PDB entry 9JA1 | electron microscopy, 2.98 A resolution | chains B and J of the 14 polymer chains in the assembly

# Chain B
Protein: DNA-directed RNA polymerase II subunit RPB2
Organism: Saccharomyces cerevisiae
Notes: EC 2.7.7.6
UniProtKB: P08518 (RPB2_YEAST); residue numbers follow UniProt; this construct covers 1-1224
Chain sequence (1224 residues; each row starts with the number of its first residue):
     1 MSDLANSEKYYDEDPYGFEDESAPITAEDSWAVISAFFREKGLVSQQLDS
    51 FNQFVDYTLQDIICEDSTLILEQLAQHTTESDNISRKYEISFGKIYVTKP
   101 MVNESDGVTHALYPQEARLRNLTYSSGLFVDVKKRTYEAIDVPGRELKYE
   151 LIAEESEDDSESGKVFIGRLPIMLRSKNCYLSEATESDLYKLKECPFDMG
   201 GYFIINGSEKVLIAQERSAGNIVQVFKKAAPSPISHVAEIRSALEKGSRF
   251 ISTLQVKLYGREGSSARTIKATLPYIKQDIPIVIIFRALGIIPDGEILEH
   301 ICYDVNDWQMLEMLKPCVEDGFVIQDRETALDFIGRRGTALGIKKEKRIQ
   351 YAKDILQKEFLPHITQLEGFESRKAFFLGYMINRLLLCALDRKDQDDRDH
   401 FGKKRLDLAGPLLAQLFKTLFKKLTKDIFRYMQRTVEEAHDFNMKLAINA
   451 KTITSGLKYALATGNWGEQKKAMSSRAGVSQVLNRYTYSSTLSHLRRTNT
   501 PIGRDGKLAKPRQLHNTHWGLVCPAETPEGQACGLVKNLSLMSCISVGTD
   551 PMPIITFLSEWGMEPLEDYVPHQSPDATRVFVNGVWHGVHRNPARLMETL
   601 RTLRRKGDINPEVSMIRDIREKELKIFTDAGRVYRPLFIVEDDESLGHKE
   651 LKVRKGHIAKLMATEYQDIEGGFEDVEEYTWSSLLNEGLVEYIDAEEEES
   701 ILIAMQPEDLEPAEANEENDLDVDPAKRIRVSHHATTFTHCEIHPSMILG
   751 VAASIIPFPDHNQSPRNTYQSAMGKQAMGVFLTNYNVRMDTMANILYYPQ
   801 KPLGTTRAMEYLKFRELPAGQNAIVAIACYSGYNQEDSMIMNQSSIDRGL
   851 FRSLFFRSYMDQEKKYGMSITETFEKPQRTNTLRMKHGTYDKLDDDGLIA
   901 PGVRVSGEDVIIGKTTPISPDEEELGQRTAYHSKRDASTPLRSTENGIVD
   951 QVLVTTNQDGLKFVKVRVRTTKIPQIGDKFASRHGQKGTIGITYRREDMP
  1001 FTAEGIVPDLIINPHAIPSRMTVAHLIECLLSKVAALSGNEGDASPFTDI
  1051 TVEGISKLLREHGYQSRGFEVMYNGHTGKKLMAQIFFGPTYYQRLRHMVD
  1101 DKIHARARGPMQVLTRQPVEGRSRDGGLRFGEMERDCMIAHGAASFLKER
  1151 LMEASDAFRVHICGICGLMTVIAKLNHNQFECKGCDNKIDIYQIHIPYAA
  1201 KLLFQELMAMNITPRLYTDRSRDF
Not modelled in the structure: 1-19, 71-89, 133-163, 336-344, 438-445, 503-508, 669-677, 713-721, 920-932, 1224
Bound ions: Zn2+: Cys1163, Cys1166, Cys1182, Cys1185
Small-molecule neighbours: ATP (adenosine-5'-triphosphate): Arg766, Tyr769, Lys987, Arg1020

# Chain J
Protein: DNA-directed RNA polymerases I, II, and III subunit RPABC5
Organism: Saccharomyces cerevisiae
UniProtKB: P22139 (RPAB5_YEAST); residue numbers follow UniProt; this construct covers 1-70
Chain sequence (70 residues; numbered 1 to 70; the number before each row is that of its first residue):
     1 MIVPVRCFSCGKVVGDKWESYLNLLQEDELDEGTALSRLGLKRYCCRRMI
    51 LTHVDLIEKFLRYNPLEKRD
Not modelled in the structure: 66-70
Bound ions: Zn2+: Cys7, Cys10, Cys45, Cys46
Curated features (UniProtKB/Swiss-Prot):
  - binding site (Zn(2+)): Cys7, Cys10, Cys45, Cys46
  - cross-link: Lys59 (Glycyl lysine isopeptide (Lys-Gly) (interchain with G-Cter in ubiquitin))

# Interface between chain B and chain J
Residue-residue contacts (68):
  Glu186(B) - Arg62(J)  salt bridge
  Tyr190(B) - Lys59(J)
  Tyr190(B) - Arg62(J)
  Tyr190(B) - Tyr63(J)
  Lys193(B) - Tyr63(J)
  Lys193(B) - Asn64(J)
  Lys193(B) - Pro65(J)
  Glu194(B) - Tyr63(J)
  Cys195(B) - Tyr63(J)
  Phe197(B) - Lys59(J)
  Val780(B) - Leu56(J)  hydrophobic
  Thr783(B) - Lys59(J)
  Thr783(B) - Phe60(J)
  Thr783(B) - Tyr63(J)
  Asn784(B) - Tyr63(J)
  Tyr785(B) - Met1(J)
  Tyr785(B) - Phe60(J)  hydrophobic
  Ile795(B) - Met1(J)  hydrophobic
  Leu796(B) - Met1(J)
  Tyr797(B) - Met1(J)  hydrogen bond (backbone-backbone)
  Tyr798(B) - Met1(J)
  Tyr798(B) - Val3(J)
  Pro799(B) - Val54(J)
  Gln800(B) - Arg48(J)
  Gln800(B) - Met49(J)
  Gln800(B) - Thr52(J)
  Lys801(B) - Thr52(J)
  Lys801(B) - His53(J)
  Lys801(B) - Val54(J)
  Leu803(B) - Thr52(J)
  Arg815(B) - Val54(J)
  Glu816(B) - Val54(J)
  Glu816(B) - Leu56(J)
  Leu817(B) - Leu56(J)  hydrophobic
  Pro818(B) - Val54(J)  hydrophobic
  Asn822(B) - Arg48(J)  hydrogen bond (backbone-side chain)
  Asn822(B) - Thr52(J)  hydrogen bond
  Ile824(B) - Ser9(J)
  Ile824(B) - Arg48(J)
  Ser845(B) - Phe8(J)
  Arg848(B) - Cys7(J)
  Arg848(B) - Phe8(J)  hydrogen bond (side chain-backbone)
  Arg848(B) - Cys10(J)  hydrogen bond (side chain-backbone)
  Arg848(B) - Gly11(J)
  Gly849(B) - Phe8(J)
  Leu850(B) - Phe8(J)
  Arg996(B) - Cys10(J)  hydrogen bond (side chain-backbone)
  Glu1004(B) - Arg43(J)  hydrogen bond (backbone-side chain)
  Glu1004(B) - Tyr44(J)
  Ile1006(B) - Arg43(J)
  Ile1006(B) - Cys45(J)  hydrophobic
  Val1007(B) - Ser9(J)
  Asp1009(B) - Phe8(J)
  Asp1009(B) - Ser9(J)  hydrogen bond
  Asp1009(B) - Arg48(J)  salt bridge
  Lys1033(B) - Tyr44(J)
  Ala1035(B) - Leu51(J)
  Ala1036(B) - Arg47(J)
  Leu1037(B) - Tyr44(J)  hydrophobic
  Leu1037(B) - Arg47(J)
  Ser1038(B) - Gly33(J)
  Gly1039(B) - Glu32(J)
  Gly1039(B) - Leu51(J)
  Asn1040(B) - Leu51(J)
  Tyr1064(B) - Tyr44(J)
  Glu1070(B) - Tyr44(J)
  Phe1087(B) - Tyr44(J)
  Pro1089(B) - Tyr44(J)
Also at the interface, not in a pair above, chain B (49 interface residues in all): Pro196, Pro802, Gln821, Asn842, Ser844
Also at the interface, not in a pair above, chain J (30 interface residues in all): Ile2, Pro4, Val5, Arg6

# Summary
The interface between chain B and chain J involves 49 residues on one side and 30 on the other, with 8
hydrogen bonds and 2 salt bridges. Among the polar pairs are Glu186(B)-Arg62(J), Asp1009(B)-Arg48(J) and
Asn822(B)-Arg48(J). Ligands of chain B: ATP.
Chain B is DNA-directed RNA polymerase II subunit RPB2 and chain J is DNA-directed RNA polymerases I, II, and
III subunit RPABC5, both from Saccharomyces cerevisiae; the structure, The RNA polymerase II elongation
complex from Saccharomyces cerevisiae, was determined by electron microscopy (same publication as 9JA0 and
8X7U).
